3RG4 - chain A; structure by X-ray diffraction, 1.50 A resolution.

Chain A:
Molecule: Carbonic anhydrase 2
From: Homo sapiens
Notes: EC 4.2.1.1
Reference sequence: P00918 (CAH2_HUMAN); the author numbering skips numbers that UniProt does not, so the offset changes along the chain: 1-125 = UniProt 1-125; 127-261 = UniProt 126-260
Amino-acid sequence (260 residues; each row starts with the number of its first residue; note: 1 number in that range is skipped by the numbering (no residue carries it; nothing is unmodelled there)):
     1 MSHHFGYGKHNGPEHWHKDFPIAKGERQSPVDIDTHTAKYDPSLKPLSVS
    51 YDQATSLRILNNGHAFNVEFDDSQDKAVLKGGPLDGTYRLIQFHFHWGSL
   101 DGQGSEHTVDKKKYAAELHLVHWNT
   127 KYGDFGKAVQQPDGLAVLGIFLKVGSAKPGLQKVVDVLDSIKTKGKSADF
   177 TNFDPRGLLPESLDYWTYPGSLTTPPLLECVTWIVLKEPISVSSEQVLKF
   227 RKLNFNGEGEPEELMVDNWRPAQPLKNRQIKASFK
Not modelled in the structure: 1-3
Sequence notes: engineered mutation F5 (Trp in P00918)
Swiss-Prot annotation at these positions:
  - active site: H64 (Proton donor/acceptor)
  - binding site (Zn(2+)): H94, H96, H119
  - binding site (substrate): T199, T200
  - site: Y7 (Fine-tunes the proton-transfer properties of H-64), N62 (Fine-tunes the proton-transfer properties of H-64), N67 (Fine-tunes the proton-transfer properties of H-64), Q92 (Involved in the binding of some activators, including histamine and L-histidine)
  - modified residue: S2 (N-acetylserine), S166 (Phosphoserine), S173 (Phosphoserine)
Ion coordination: Zn2+: H94, H96, H119

Summary:
The Zn2+ site is built by H94, H96 and H119. From UniProt: active-site residue H64, 3 Zn2+-binding residues
and substrate-binding residues T199 and T200.
Chain A is Carbonic anhydrase 2 (Homo sapiens); the structure, Crystal structure of the W5F mutant of human
carbonic anhydrase II, was determined by X-ray diffraction (same publication as 3RG3 and 3RGE).
